PDB entry 6XL0 | electron microscopy, 3.40 A resolution | chains C and H of the 20 polymer chains in the assembly

Chain C (and H):
Name: Flagellin
From: Caulobacter vibrioides (strain NA1000 / CB15N)
Notes: chain H of this document is another copy of the same molecule, construct and numbering; everything in this record applies to it too
UniProt: A0A0H3C7K6 (A0A0H3C7K6_CAUVN); residues 1-273 here = UniProt positions 1-273
Sequence (273 residues; numbered 1 to 273; the number before each row is that of its first residue):
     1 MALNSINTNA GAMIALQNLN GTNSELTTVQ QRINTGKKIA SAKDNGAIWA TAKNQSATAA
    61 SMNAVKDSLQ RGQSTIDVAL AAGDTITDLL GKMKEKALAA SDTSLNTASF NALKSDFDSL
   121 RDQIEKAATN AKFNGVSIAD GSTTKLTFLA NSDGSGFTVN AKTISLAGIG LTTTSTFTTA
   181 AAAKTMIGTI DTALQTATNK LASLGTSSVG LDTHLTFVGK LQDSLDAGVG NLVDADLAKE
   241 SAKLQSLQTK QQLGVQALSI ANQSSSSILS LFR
Not modelled in the structure: 1, 273
What the authors report for this chain:
  - mutagenesis - T103C/N130S: decreased binding to phiCbK

Chain C / chain H interface:
Residue-residue contacts - 4 pairs, chain C then chain H:
  Lys96(C) with Asn45(H)
  Ser109(C) with Thr51(H), hydrogen bond
  Ala112(C) with Ala47(H), hydrophobic
  Asp116(C) with Asn45(H)
Also at the interface, not in a pair above, chain C (5 interface residues in all): Leu113
Also at the interface, not in a pair above, chain H (4 interface residues in all): Gly46

In short:
The interface between chain C and chain H involves 5 residues on one side and 4 on the other; the contacts
include 1 hydrogen bond. Its one hydrogen-bonded contact is Ser109(C)-Thr51(H). From the paper: T103C/N130S of
chain C reduce binding to phiCbK.
Both chains are Flagellin (Caulobacter vibrioides (strain NA1000 / CB15N)). Entry 6XL0 (Caulobacter crescentus
FljK filament) was determined by electron microscopy (same publication as 6XKY).
